PDB entry 4KH5 | X-ray diffraction, 3.00 A resolution | chains A and B

# Chain A (and B)
Molecule: Nucleoside-triphosphatase 2
From: Toxoplasma gondii
Notes: EC 3.6.1.15; chain B of this document is another copy of the same molecule, construct and numbering; everything in this record applies to it too
UniProtKB: Q27895 (NTP2_TOXGO); numbering as in UniProt (aligned over 26-628)
Amino-acid sequence (612 residues; row label = number of the first residue in the row):
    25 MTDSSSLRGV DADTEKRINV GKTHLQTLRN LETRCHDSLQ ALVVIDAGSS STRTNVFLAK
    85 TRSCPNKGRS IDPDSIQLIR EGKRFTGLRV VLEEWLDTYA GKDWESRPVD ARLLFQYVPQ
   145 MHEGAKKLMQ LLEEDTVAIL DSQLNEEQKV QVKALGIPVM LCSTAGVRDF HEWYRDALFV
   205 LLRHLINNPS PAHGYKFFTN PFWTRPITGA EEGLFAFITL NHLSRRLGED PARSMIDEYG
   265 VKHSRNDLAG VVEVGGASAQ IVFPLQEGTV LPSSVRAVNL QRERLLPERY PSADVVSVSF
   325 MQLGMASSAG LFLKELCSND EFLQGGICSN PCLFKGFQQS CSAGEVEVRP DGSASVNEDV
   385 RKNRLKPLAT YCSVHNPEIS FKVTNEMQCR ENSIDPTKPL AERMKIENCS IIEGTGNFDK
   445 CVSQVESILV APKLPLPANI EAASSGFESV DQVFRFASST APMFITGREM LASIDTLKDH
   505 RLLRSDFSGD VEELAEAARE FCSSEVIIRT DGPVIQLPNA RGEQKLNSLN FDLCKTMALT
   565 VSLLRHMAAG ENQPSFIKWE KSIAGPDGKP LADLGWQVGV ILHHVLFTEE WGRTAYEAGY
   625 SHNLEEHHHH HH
Not modelled in the structure: 25-34, 542-545, 630-636 (chain B: 25-36, 291-292, 630-636)
Construct notes: initiating methionine (25); engineered mutation Ser258 (Cys in Q27895), Ser268 (Cys in Q27895); expression tag (629-636)
Disulfide bonds: Cys59-Cys88, Cys341-Cys352, Cys356-Cys445, Cys365-Cys433, Cys396-Cys413, Cys526-Cys558
Residues lining bound ligands: AU1 (5'-O-[(R)-hydroxy(phosphonoamino)phosphoryl]adenosine): Asp70, Gly72, Ser73, Ser74, Ser75, Arg77, Thr188, Ala189, Glu236, Gly279, Gly280, Ala281, Ser282
Swiss-Prot annotation at these positions:
  - active site: Glu236 (Proton acceptor)
  - glycosylation: Asn432 (N-linked (GlcNAc...) asparagine)
  - natural variant: Lys91 (K91R: In strain: Beverley), Gln101 (Q101R: In strain: Beverley)

# Chain A / chain B interface
Pairs across the interface (49; chain A residue first):
  Phe194(A) - Ser297(B)  hydrogen bond (backbone-side chain)
  Glu196(A) - Pro296(B)
  Glu196(A) - Ser297(B)  hydrogen bond (backbone-side chain)
  Trp197(A) - Val294(B)  hydrophobic
  Arg199(A) - Ser297(B)
  Val294(A) - Phe139(B)  hydrophobic
  Val294(A) - Trp197(B)  hydrophobic
  Leu295(A) - Trp197(B)
  Leu295(A) - Asp200(B)
  Pro296(A) - Glu196(B)
  Pro296(A) - Trp197(B)
  Ser297(A) - Phe194(B)  hydrogen bond (side chain-backbone)
  Ser297(A) - Glu196(B)  hydrogen bond (side chain-backbone)
  Ser297(A) - Arg199(B)
  Ser297(A) - Asp200(B)
  Ser298(A) - Glu402(B)
  Arg300(A) - Thr232(B)
  Arg308(A) - Arg308(B)
  Glu402(A) - Ser298(B)  hydrogen bond
  Phe405(A) - Gln476(B)  hydrogen bond (backbone-side chain)
  Phe405(A) - Arg479(B)
  Phe405(A) - Phe480(B)  hydrophobic
  Lys406(A) - Ala467(B)
  Lys406(A) - Gly470(B)  hydrogen bond (side chain-backbone)
  Lys406(A) - Glu472(B)
  Lys406(A) - Gln476(B)
  Val407(A) - Lys457(B)
  Val407(A) - Leu458(B)  hydrophobic
  Val407(A) - Glu472(B)
  Thr408(A) - Glu472(B)  hydrogen bond
  Lys457(A) - Val407(B)
  Leu458(A) - Val407(B)  hydrophobic
  Leu458(A) - Thr408(B)
  Pro459(A) - Thr408(B)
  Ile464(A) - Ala467(B)
  Ile464(A) - Ser468(B)
  Ala467(A) - Lys406(B)
  Ala467(A) - Ile464(B)
  Ser468(A) - Ile464(B)
  Ser468(A) - Ser468(B)
  Gly470(A) - Lys406(B)  hydrogen bond (backbone-side chain)
  Glu472(A) - Lys406(B)
  Glu472(A) - Val407(B)
  Glu472(A) - Thr408(B)  hydrogen bond
  Gln476(A) - Phe405(B)  hydrogen bond (side chain-backbone)
  Gln476(A) - Lys406(B)
  Arg479(A) - Phe405(B)
  Phe480(A) - Phe405(B)  hydrophobic
  Glu575(A) - Arg136(B)
Other interface residues (no listed pair), chain A (35 interface residues in all): Arg136, Phe139, Asp200, Arg306, Pro401, Glu465, Phe471
Other interface residues (no listed pair), chain B (36 interface residues in all): Phe226, Leu295, Arg300, Pro401, Pro459, Glu465, Phe471, Glu575

# Summary
Chain A and chain B form an interface of 35 and 36 residues respectively, with 11 hydrogen bonds. Polar pairs
include Phe194(A)-Ser297(B), Glu196(A)-Ser297(B) and Glu402(A)-Ser298(B). Chain A binds compound AU1. UniProt
lists active-site residue Glu236(A) on chain A.
Chain A and chain B are both Nucleoside-triphosphatase 2 (Toxoplasma gondii); the structure, Toxoplasma gondii
NTPDase1 C258S/C268S in complex with Mg and AMPNP, was determined by X-ray diffraction, deposited together
with 4KH4 and 4KH6.
